7KUY - chains A and E of the 5 polymer chains in the assembly; structure by electron microscopy, 3.60 A resolution.

# Chain A
Molecule: Glycine receptor subunit alpha-2
Organism: Homo sapiens
UniProtKB: P23416 (GLRA2_HUMAN); residues 1-425 here correspond to UniProt positions 28-452 (UniProt number = residue number + 27)
Amino-acid sequence (364 residues; each row starts with the number of its first residue; note: 61 numbers in that range are skipped by the numbering (no residue carries them; nothing is unmodelled there)):
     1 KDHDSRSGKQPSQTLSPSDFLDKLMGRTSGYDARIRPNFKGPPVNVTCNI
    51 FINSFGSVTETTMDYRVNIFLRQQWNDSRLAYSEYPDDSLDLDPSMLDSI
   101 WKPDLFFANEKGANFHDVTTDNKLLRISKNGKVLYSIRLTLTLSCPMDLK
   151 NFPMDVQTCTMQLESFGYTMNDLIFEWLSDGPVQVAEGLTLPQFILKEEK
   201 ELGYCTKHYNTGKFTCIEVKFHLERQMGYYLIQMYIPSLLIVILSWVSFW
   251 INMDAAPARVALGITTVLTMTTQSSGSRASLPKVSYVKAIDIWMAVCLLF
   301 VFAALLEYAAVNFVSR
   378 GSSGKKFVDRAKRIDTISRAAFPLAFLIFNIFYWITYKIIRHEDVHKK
Disordered / not traced: 1-14, 378-382, 420-425
Differences from the reference sequence: linker (378-381)
Cystine bridges: Cys145-Cys159, Cys205-Cys216
Covalently attached groups: N-acetylglucosamine (NAG) linked to Asn45, Asn76
Small-molecule neighbours:
  - strychnine (SY9), molecule 1: Phe51, Phe70, Arg72, Leu124, Arg126, Leu134, Ser136
  - strychnine (SY9), molecule 2: Phe106, Glu164, Ser165, Phe166, Gly167, Tyr209, Thr211, Phe214
UniProt features mapped onto this chain:
  - binding site (glycine): Arg72, Ser136, Thr211
  - binding site (strychnine): Arg72
  - binding site (Zn(2+)): Glu199, Glu201, His222
  - site: Leu268 (Important for obstruction of the ion pore in the closed conformation)
  - glycosylation (N-linked (GlcNAc...) asparagine): Asn45, Asn76
From the paper describing this entry:
  - conformationally variable residues: Leu268
  - binding site for strychnine: Arg126

# Chain E
Molecule: Glycine receptor subunit beta, Green fluorescent protein chimera
Organism: Homo sapiens
UniProtKB: chimeric construct of P48167, P42212: residues 3-331 from P48167 (GLRB_HUMAN) positions 25-355 (UniProt number = residue number + 22); residues 331-340 from P42212 positions 2-238 (offset varies); residues 340-475 from P48167 (GLRB_HUMAN) positions 400-497 (UniProt number = residue number + 22)
Amino-acid sequence (702 residues; each row starts with the number of its first residue; note: 117 numbers in that range are skipped by the numbering (no residue carries them; nothing is unmodelled there); a row labelled like 331A-331Z holds insertion residues (331A, then the next letters in order); numbers below 1 keep their minus sign (Gly-19 is residue -19)):
   -19 GVAMPGAEDDVVAALEVLFQGPKSSKKGKGKKKQYLCPSQQSAEDLARVP
    31 ANSTSNILNRLLVSYDPRIRPNFKGIPVDVVVNIFINSFGSIQETTMDYR
    81 VNIFLRQKWNDPRLKLPSDFRGSDALTVDPTMYKCLWKPDLFFANEKSAN
   131 FHDVTQENILLFIFRDGDVLVSMRLSITLSCPLDLTLFPMDTQRCKMQLE
   181 SFGYTTDDLRFIWQSGDPVQLEKIALPQFDIKKEDIEYGNCTKYYKGTGY
   231 YTCVEVIFTLRRQVGFYMMGVYAPTLLIVVLSWLSFWINPDASAARVPLG
   281 IFSVLSLASECTTLAAELPKVSYVKALDVWLIACLLFGFASLVEYAVVQV
   331 M
331A-331Z LNGGSSAAAVSKGEELFTGVVPILVE
332A-332Z LDGDVNGHKFSVSGEGEGDATYGKLT
333A-333Z LKFICTTGKLPVPWPTLVTTLTYGVQ
334A-334Z CFSRYPDHMKQHDFFKSAMPEGYVQE
335A-335Z RTIFFKDDGNYKTRAEVKFEGDTLVN
336A-336Z RIELKGIDFKEDGNILGHKLEYNYNS
337A-337Z HNVYIMADKQKNGIKVNFKIRHNIED
338A-338Z GSVQLADHYQQNTPIGDGPVLLPDNH
339A-339Z YLSTQSKLSKDPNEKRDHMVLLEFVT
340A-340Z AAGITLGMDELYKSGSGSGVGETRCK
341A-341Z KVCTSKSDLRSNDFSIVGSLPRDFEL
342A-342Z SNYDCYGKPIEVNNGLGKSQAKNNKK
343A-343L PPPAKPVIPTAA
   449 KRIDLYARALFPFCFLFFNVIYWSIYL
Disordered / not traced: -19 to 20, 331A-331Z, 332A-332Z, 333A-333Z, 334A-334Z, 335A-335Z, 336A-336Z, 337A-337Z, 338A-338Z, 339A-339Z, 340A-340Z, 341A-341Z, 342A-342Z, 343A-343L
Differences from the reference sequence: expression tag (-19 to 2); linker (331C-331J, 340N-340S); conflict Leu333U (Phe64 in P42212), Thr333V (Ser65 in P42212), Lys339G (Ala206 in P42212), Leu340F (His231 in P42212)
Cystine bridges: Cys161-Cys175
Covalently attached groups: N-acetylglucosamine (NAG) linked to Asn220
Small-molecule neighbours:
  - strychnine (SY9), molecule 1: Phe65, Phe84, Arg86, Leu140, Phe142, Leu150, Ser152
  - strychnine (SY9), molecule 2: Phe122, Phe182, Gly183, Tyr225, Thr228, Tyr231
UniProt features mapped onto this chain:
  - binding site (glycine): Arg86, Ser152, Thr228
  - site: Leu285 (Important for obstruction of the ion pore in the closed conformation)
  - glycosylation (N-linked (GlcNAc...) asparagine): Asn32, Asn220
  - modified residue: Tyr333W (Z: -2,3-didehydrotyrosine)
From the paper describing this entry:
  - conformationally variable residues: Leu285
  - binding site for strychnine: Phe142
  - mutagenesis - N36A, N220A: abolished expression
  - specificity-determining residues: Phe282 (proposed by the authors, not directly observed)

# How chain A and chain E interact
Residue-residue contacts (76; chain A residue first):
  Ser16(A) with Asp46(E)
  Ser18(A) with Asp46(E), hydrogen bond; Arg48(E)
  Ser54(A) with Lys127(E); Ser160(E), hydrogen bond
  Ser57(A) with Thr76(E)
  Asn68(A) with Glu126(E)
  Phe70(A) with Phe122(E), hydrophobic; Phe182(E), hydrophobic
  Asp93(A) with Arg48(E)
  His116(A) with Glu126(E), salt bridge; Lys127(E), hydrogen bond (side chain-backbone)
  Asp117(A) with Phe131(E)
  Val118(A) with Leu121(E); Glu126(E); Ala129(E), hydrophobic; Leu155(E), hydrophobic
  Thr119(A) with Leu121(E), hydrogen bond (side chain-backbone); Phe131(E); Met153(E); Leu155(E)
  Thr120(A) with Asp120(E); Leu121(E)
  Asn122(A) with Phe122(E); Glu126(E); Phe182(E)
  Lys123(A) with Phe182(E)
  Leu124(A) with Gly183(E)
  Arg138(A) with Phe122(E); Phe123(E); Glu126(E), salt bridge
  Gly188(A) with Pro162(E)
  Thr190(A) with Pro162(E)
  Pro192(A) with Thr75(E); Met77(E); Val301(E); Ser302(E), hydrogen bond (backbone-backbone)
  Gln193(A) with Ser302(E), hydrogen bond (backbone-side chain)
  Gln226(A) with Ser302(E), hydrogen bond (backbone-side chain); Tyr303(E)
  Gly228(A) with Val304(E)
  Tyr229(A) with Ala295(E); Ser302(E); Tyr303(E); Asp308(E)
  Ile232(A) with Val304(E), hydrophobic; Asp308(E); Ile312(E)
  Gln233(A) with Cys291(E), hydrogen bond (side chain-backbone); Ala295(E); Asp308(E)
  Ile236(A) with Ile312(E), hydrophobic
  Pro237(A) with Ile312(E), hydrophobic; Leu315(E), hydrophobic
  Leu240(A) with Leu316(E), hydrophobic; Phe319(E), hydrophobic
  Leu244(A) with Phe319(E), hydrophobic
  Val247(A) with Val323(E), hydrophobic; Ala326(E), hydrophobic
  Ile251(A) with Val330(E), hydrophobic
  Pro257(A) with Val277(E), hydrophobic
  Ala258(A) with Tyr325(E); Gln329(E)
  Ala261(A) with Val277(E), hydrophobic; Ile281(E)
  Leu262(A) with Leu322(E), hydrophobic
  Thr265(A) with Ile281(E); Val284(E)
  Leu268(A) with Leu285(E), hydrophobic
  Thr269(A) with Ala288(E)
  Thr272(A) with Ser289(E); Thr292(E)
  Gln273(A) with Thr292(E)
  Gly276(A) with Thr292(E)
  Ser280(A) with Ala295(E); Lys300(E)
Other interface residues (no listed pair), chain A (53 interface residues in all): Pro17, Asn53, Pro94, Asp121, Ser136, Thr140, Leu191, Arg225, Tyr230, Asn252, Ser277
Other interface residues (no listed pair), chain E (54 interface residues in all): Ile49, Glu74, Leu85, Pro119, Ala124, Asn125, Ser128, Leu163, Lys305, Leu311

# Summary
Chain A and chain E form an interface of 53 and 54 residues respectively; the contacts include 8 hydrogen
bonds and 2 salt bridges. Polar pairs include His116(A)-Glu126(E), Arg138(A)-Glu126(E) and Ser18(A)-Asp46(E).
From the paper: a binding site for strychnine at Arg126(A) and Phe142(E); N36A and N220A of chain E abolish
expression.
Chain A is Glycine receptor subunit alpha-2 and chain E is Glycine receptor subunit beta, Green fluorescent
protein chimera, both from Homo sapiens; the structure, Cyro-EM structure of human Glycine Receptor
alpha2-beta heteromer, strychnine bound state, was determined by electron microscopy (same publication as
5BKF, 5BKG and 7L31).
